Entry 4Y8P (X-ray diffraction, 2.80 A resolution); this record covers chains C and D of the 34 polymer chains in the assembly.

== Chain C ==
Molecule: Proteasome subunit alpha type-4
From: Saccharomyces cerevisiae (strain ATCC 204508 / S288c)
Notes: EC 3.4.25.1
Reference sequence: P40303 (PSA4_YEAST); residues -1 to 252 here correspond to UniProt positions 1-254 (UniProt number = residue number + 2)
Amino-acid sequence (254 residues; each row starts with the number of its first residue; numbers below 1 keep their minus sign (Met-1 is residue -1)):
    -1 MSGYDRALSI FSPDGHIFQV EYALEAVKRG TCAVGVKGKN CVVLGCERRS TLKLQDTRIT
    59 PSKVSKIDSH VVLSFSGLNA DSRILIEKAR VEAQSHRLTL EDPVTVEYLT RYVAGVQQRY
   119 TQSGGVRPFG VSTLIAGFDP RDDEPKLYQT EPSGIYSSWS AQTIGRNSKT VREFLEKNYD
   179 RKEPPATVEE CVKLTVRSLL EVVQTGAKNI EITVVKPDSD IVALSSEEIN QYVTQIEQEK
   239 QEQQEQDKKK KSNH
Unresolved in the structure: -1 to 0, 241-252
Swiss-Prot annotation at these positions:
  - modified residue: Thr58 (Phosphothreonine)

== Chain D ==
Molecule: Proteasome subunit alpha type-5
From: Saccharomyces cerevisiae (strain ATCC 204508 / S288c)
Notes: EC 3.4.25.1
Reference sequence: P32379 (PSA5_YEAST); residues -7 to 252 here correspond to UniProt positions 1-260 (UniProt number = residue number + 8)
Amino-acid sequence (260 residues; row label = number of the first residue in the row; numbers below 1 keep their minus sign (Met-7 is residue -7)):
    -7 MFLTRSEYDR GVSTFSPEGR LFQVEYSLEA IKLGSTAIGI ATKEGVVLGV EKRATSPLLE
    53 SDSIEKIVEI DRHIGCAMSG LTADARSMIE HARTAAVTHN LYYDEDINVE SLTQSVCDLA
   113 LRFGEGASGE ERLMSRPFGV ALLIAGHDAD DGYQLFHAEP SGTFYRYNAK AIGSGSEGAQ
   173 AELLNEWHSS LTLKEAELLV LKILKQVMEE KLDENNAQLS CITKQDGFKI YDNEKTAELI
   233 KELKEKEAAE SPEEADVEMS
Unresolved in the structure: -7 to 0, 118-124, 243-252

== How chain C and chain D interact ==
Contacting residue pairs - 66 pairs, chain C then chain D:
  Asp3(C) - Glu117(D)
  Arg4(C) - Asp1(D)  salt bridge
  Arg4(C) - Glu117(D)
  Ala5(C) - Val4(D)  hydrophobic
  Ala5(C) - Glu117(D)
  Ala5(C) - Ser127(D)
  Ser7(C) - Ser127(D)
  Ser7(C) - Arg128(D)
  Ile8(C) - Asp1(D)
  Ile8(C) - Gln15(D)
  Phe9(C) - Gln15(D)
  Phe9(C) - Tyr18(D)  hydrophobic
  Phe9(C) - Ser19(D)
  Phe9(C) - Ala22(D)  hydrophobic
  Phe9(C) - Leu73(D)  hydrophobic
  Phe9(C) - Arg128(D)
  Phe9(C) - Pro129(D)
  Phe9(C) - Gly131(D)
  Ser10(C) - Tyr18(D)
  Pro11(C) - Tyr18(D)  hydrophobic
  Pro11(C) - Glu21(D)
  Asp12(C) - Glu21(D)
  Gly13(C) - Tyr18(D)
  Gly13(C) - Glu21(D)
  Gly13(C) - Ala22(D)
  His14(C) - Leu25(D)
  Ile15(C) - Leu73(D)  hydrophobic
  Ile15(C) - Arg128(D)
  Lys35(C) - Glu52(D)  salt bridge
  Gln116(C) - Ala75(D)
  Gln116(C) - Asp76(D)
  Gln116(C) - Arg128(D)
  Thr119(C) - Arg128(D)  hydrogen bond (backbone-side chain)
  Gln120(C) - Met126(D)
  Gln120(C) - Ser127(D)  hydrogen bond (backbone-backbone)
  Gln120(C) - Arg128(D)
  Gln120(C) - Pro129(D)
  Gln120(C) - Phe130(D)
  Ser121(C) - Ser127(D)
  Gly122(C) - Ser127(D)
  Ser151(C) - Ala75(D)
  Gly152(C) - Ala75(D)
  Ile153(C) - Thr74(D)
  Ile153(C) - Ala75(D)
  Ser155(C) - Leu51(D)
  Ser155(C) - Ser55(D)
  Ser156(C) - Leu51(D)
  Ser156(C) - Glu52(D)  hydrogen bond (backbone-backbone)
  Ser156(C) - Ser55(D)  hydrogen bond (backbone-side chain)
  Trp157(C) - Thr47(D)
  Trp157(C) - Ser48(D)
  Trp157(C) - Leu50(D)
  Trp157(C) - Leu51(D)
  Trp157(C) - Glu52(D)
  Ser158(C) - Leu50(D)  hydrogen bond (backbone-backbone)
  Ser158(C) - Glu52(D)  hydrogen bond
  Ala159(C) - Leu50(D)
  Leu173(C) - Leu50(D)  hydrophobic
  Glu174(C) - Ser48(D)  hydrogen bond
  Glu174(C) - Pro49(D)
  Glu174(C) - Leu50(D)
  Tyr177(C) - Leu50(D)  hydrophobic
  Arg179(C) - Pro49(D)  hydrogen bond (side chain-backbone)
  Arg179(C) - Leu50(D)
  Arg179(C) - Leu51(D)  hydrogen bond (side chain-backbone)
  Arg179(C) - Glu52(D)
Also at the interface, not in a pair above, chain C (32 interface residues in all): Tyr154, Arg170
Also at the interface, not in a pair above, chain D (28 interface residues in all): Ser53, Glu57

== In short ==
32 residues of chain C and 28 residues of chain D are in contact, with 9 hydrogen bonds and 2 salt bridges.
Among the polar pairs are Arg4(C)-Asp1(D), Lys35(C)-Glu52(D) and Thr119(C)-Arg128(D).
Here chain C is Proteasome subunit alpha type-4 and chain D is Proteasome subunit alpha type-5, both from
Saccharomyces cerevisiae (strain ATCC 204508 / S288c). Entry 4Y8P (Yeast 20S proteasome beta7-delta7_Cter
mutant in complex with Ac-PAL-ep) was determined by X-ray diffraction, deposited together with 4Y69, 4Y6A,
4Y6V, 4Y6Z, 4Y70, 4Y74 and 34 further entries.
